2CJY - chains A and B of the 3 polymer chains in the assembly; structure by X-ray diffraction, 1.67 A resolution.

Chain A:
Name: Caspase-3
Organism: Homo sapiens
Notes: EC 3.4.22.56; fragment: alpha subunit, residues 29-175
Reference sequence: P42574 (CASP3_HUMAN); residue numbers follow UniProt; this construct covers 29-175
Amino-acid sequence (147 residues; numbered 29 to 175; the number before each row is that of its first residue):
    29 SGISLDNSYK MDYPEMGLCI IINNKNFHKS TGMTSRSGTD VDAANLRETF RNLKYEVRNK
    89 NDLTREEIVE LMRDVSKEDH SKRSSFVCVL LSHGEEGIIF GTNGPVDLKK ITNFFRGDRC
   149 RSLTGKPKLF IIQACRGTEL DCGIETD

Chain B:
Name: Caspase-3
Organism: Homo sapiens
Notes: EC 3.4.22.56; fragment: beta subunit, residues 176-277
Reference sequence: P42574 (CASP3_HUMAN); residues 176-277 here = UniProt positions 176-277
Amino-acid sequence (103 residues; numbered 175 to 277; the number before each row is that of its first residue):
   175 ASGVDDDMAC HKIPVEADFL YAYSTAPGYY SWRNSKDGSW FIQSLCAMLK QYADKLEFMH
   235 ILTRVNRKVA TEFESFSFDA TFHAKKQIPC IVSMLTKELY FYH
Differences from the reference sequence: cloning artifact (175)

How chain A and chain B interact:
Residue-residue contacts - 102 pairs, chain A then chain B:
  Asp34(A) with Lys271(B)
  Asn35(A) with Lys271(B); Glu272(B), hydrogen bond (backbone-backbone)
  Ser36(A) with Lys271(B); Glu272(B); Tyr274(B)
  Tyr37(A) with Asp192(B), hydrogen bond; Leu269(B); Thr270(B), hydrogen bond (side chain-backbone); Lys271(B); Glu272(B), hydrogen bond (backbone-backbone)
  Met39(A) with Leu273(B), hydrophobic; Tyr274(B)
  Asp40(A) with His277(B)
  Met44(A) with Phe275(B)
  Arg64(A) with Arg207(B)
  Ser65(A) with Arg207(B), hydrogen bond (backbone-side chain); Asn208(B); Ser209(B)
  Gly66(A) with Ser209(B), hydrogen bond (backbone-backbone); Gly212(B)
  Val69(A) with Lys210(B); Asp211(B)
  Asp70(A) with Gly212(B); Ser213(B), hydrogen bond; Ile216(B)
  Asn73(A) with Cys220(B)
  Leu74(A) with Ile216(B), hydrophobic; Cys220(B), hydrophobic
  Thr77(A) with Cys220(B), hydrogen bond; Leu223(B); Lys224(B)
  Phe78(A) with Leu223(B), hydrophobic
  Leu81(A) with Ala227(B), hydrophobic
  Tyr83(A) with Phe275(B)
  Leu119(A) with Ile216(B), hydrophobic
  Glu124(A) with Pro201(B); Gly202(B), hydrogen bond (side chain-backbone)
  Lys137(A) with Glu190(B), salt bridge
  Thr140(A) with Phe193(B); Tyr195(B)
  Phe143(A) with Phe193(B)
  Arg144(A) with Val189(B); Phe193(B)
  Gly145(A) with Val189(B), hydrogen bond (backbone-backbone)
  Asp146(A) with Val189(B)
  Thr152(A) with Ile187(B)
  Gly153(A) with Asp192(B)
  Lys154(A) with Asp192(B)
  Pro155(A) with Asp192(B); Leu273(B), hydrophobic
  Lys156(A) with Ala191(B); Asp192(B), hydrogen bond (backbone-backbone); Phe193(B); Leu194(B), hydrogen bond (backbone-backbone)
  Leu157(A) with Leu194(B), hydrophobic; Phe232(B), hydrophobic; Leu273(B), hydrophobic
  Phe158(A) with Phe193(B), hydrophobic; Leu194(B), hydrogen bond (backbone-backbone); Tyr195(B); Ala196(B), hydrogen bond (backbone-backbone)
  Ile159(A) with Ala196(B); Phe215(B), hydrophobic; Leu219(B), hydrophobic
  Ile160(A) with Ala196(B), hydrogen bond (backbone-backbone); Tyr197(B), hydrophobic; Ser198(B), hydrogen bond (backbone-backbone)
  Gln161(A) with Ser198(B), hydrogen bond; Ser205(B), hydrogen bond; Ser213(B), hydrogen bond; Phe215(B); Ile216(B)
  Ala162(A) with Ser198(B); Ser205(B)
  Cys163(A) with Tyr203(B); Tyr204(B), hydrophobic; Ser205(B), hydrogen bond (side chain-backbone)
  Arg164(A) with Tyr197(B); Thr199(B), hydrogen bond (side chain-backbone); Ala200(B); Pro201(B); Gly202(B), hydrogen bond (backbone-backbone); Tyr203(B), hydrogen bond (backbone-backbone); Cys264(B)
  Gly165(A) with Gly202(B); Tyr203(B); Tyr204(B)
  Thr166(A) with Gly202(B), hydrogen bond (backbone-backbone); Tyr204(B)
  Glu167(A) with Gly202(B), hydrogen bond (backbone-backbone); Tyr203(B); Tyr204(B), hydrogen bond (backbone-backbone)
  Leu168(A) with Tyr203(B); Tyr204(B), hydrophobic; Trp206(B), hydrophobic; Thr255(B)
  Asp169(A) with Tyr203(B); Lys259(B); Lys260(B), hydrogen bond (backbone-backbone)
  Cys170(A) with Ala258(B)
  Gly171(A) with Lys260(B)
Also at the interface, not in a pair above, chain A (49 interface residues in all): Ser63, Thr67, Leu136
Also at the interface, not in a pair above, chain B (49 interface residues in all): Gln217, Phe256

In short:
Chain A and chain B each contribute 49 residues to their interface; the contacts include 27 hydrogen bonds and
1 salt bridge. Polar pairs include Lys137(A)-Glu190(B), Tyr37(A)-Asp192(B) and Tyr37(A)-Thr270(B).
Chain A is Caspase-3 and chain B is Caspase-3, both from Homo sapiens; the structure, Extended substrate
recognition in caspase-3 revealed by high resolution X-ray structure analysis, was determined by X-ray
diffraction, deposited together with 2DKO and 2CJX.
